Entry 8FFI (electron microscopy, 2.70 A resolution); this record covers chains I and M of the 16 polymer chains in the assembly.

Chain I (and M):
Protein: Tir-apaz
Organism: Maribacter polysiphoniae
Notes: chain M of this document is another copy of the same molecule, construct and numbering; everything in this record applies to it too
UniProtKB: A0A316E683 (A0A316E683_9FLAO); residue numbers follow UniProt; this construct covers 1-452
Sequence (452 residues; numbered 1 to 452; the number before each row is that of its first residue):
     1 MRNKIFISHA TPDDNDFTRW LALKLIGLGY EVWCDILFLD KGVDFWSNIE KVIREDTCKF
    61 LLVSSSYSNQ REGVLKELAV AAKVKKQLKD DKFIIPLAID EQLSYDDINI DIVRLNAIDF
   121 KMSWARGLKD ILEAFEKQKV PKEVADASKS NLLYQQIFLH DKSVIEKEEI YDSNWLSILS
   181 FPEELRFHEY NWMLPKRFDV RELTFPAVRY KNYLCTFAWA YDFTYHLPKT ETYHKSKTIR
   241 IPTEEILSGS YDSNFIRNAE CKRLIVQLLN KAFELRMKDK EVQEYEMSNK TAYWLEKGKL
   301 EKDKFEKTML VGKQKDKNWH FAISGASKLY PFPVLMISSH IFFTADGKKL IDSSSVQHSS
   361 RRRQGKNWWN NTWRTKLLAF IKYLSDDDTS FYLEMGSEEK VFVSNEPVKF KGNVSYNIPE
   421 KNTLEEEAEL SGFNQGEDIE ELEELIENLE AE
Unresolved in the structure: 1, 421-452
What the authors report for this chain:
  - mutagenesis - G42R/D44R, D106R/D111R/V113R, V113R: abolished catalytic activity
  - binding site for target DNA: Lys366
  - self-association interface (contacts with another copy of this molecule): Val113

How chain I and chain M interact:
Contacting residue pairs (25):
  Phe38(I) - Lys137(M)  hydrogen bond (backbone-side chain)
  Leu39(I) - Asn116(M)
  Asp40(I) - Lys92(M)
  Asp40(I) - Asn116(M)  hydrogen bond (backbone-side chain)
  Asp40(I) - Lys137(M)  salt bridge
  Lys41(I) - Ile95(M)
  Lys41(I) - Asn116(M)
  Lys41(I) - Ile118(M)
  Lys41(I) - Ala134(M)
  Lys41(I) - Gln138(M)  hydrogen bond (backbone-side chain)
  Gly42(I) - Asp91(M)
  Gly42(I) - Lys92(M)
  Gly42(I) - Ile94(M)
  Gly42(I) - Leu115(M)
  Gly42(I) - Asn116(M)  hydrogen bond (backbone-backbone)
  Val43(I) - Asp91(M)
  Val43(I) - Lys92(M)
  Val43(I) - Arg114(M)
  Val43(I) - Leu115(M)
  Val43(I) - Asn116(M)  hydrogen bond (backbone-backbone)
  Asp44(I) - Arg114(M)  salt bridge
  Phe45(I) - Arg114(M)  hydrogen bond (backbone-backbone)
  Phe45(I) - Leu115(M)
  Phe45(I) - Asn116(M)
  Ser47(I) - Arg114(M)  hydrogen bond
Interface residues without a listed pair, chain I (10 interface residues in all): Trp46
Interface residues without a listed pair, chain M (12 interface residues in all): Asp130

In short:
10 residues of chain I face 12 of chain M across their interface, with 7 hydrogen bonds and 2 salt bridges.
Polar contacts include Asp40(I)-Lys137(M), Asp44(I)-Arg114(M) and Phe38(I)-Lys137(M). The paper reports a
binding site for target DNA at Lys366(I); G42R/D44R, D106R/D111R/V113R and V113R of chain I abolish catalytic
activity.
Both chains are Tir-apaz (Maribacter polysiphoniae). Entry 8FFI (Structure of tetramerized MapSPARTA upon
guide RNA-mediated target DNA binding) was determined by electron microscopy, deposited together with 8FEX,
8SP0, 8SP3, 8SPO and 8SQU.
